PDB entry 5XEA | X-ray diffraction, 2.09 A resolution | chains B and C of the 3 polymer chains in the assembly

[Chain B (and C)]
Protein: Envelope glycoprotein
Source organism: Thogoto virus (isolate SiAr 126)
Notes: chain C of this document is another copy of the same molecule, construct and numbering; everything in this record applies to it too
UniProtKB: P28977 (ENV_THOGV); residues 18-483 here = UniProt positions 18-483
Sequence (466 residues; row label = number of the first residue in the row):
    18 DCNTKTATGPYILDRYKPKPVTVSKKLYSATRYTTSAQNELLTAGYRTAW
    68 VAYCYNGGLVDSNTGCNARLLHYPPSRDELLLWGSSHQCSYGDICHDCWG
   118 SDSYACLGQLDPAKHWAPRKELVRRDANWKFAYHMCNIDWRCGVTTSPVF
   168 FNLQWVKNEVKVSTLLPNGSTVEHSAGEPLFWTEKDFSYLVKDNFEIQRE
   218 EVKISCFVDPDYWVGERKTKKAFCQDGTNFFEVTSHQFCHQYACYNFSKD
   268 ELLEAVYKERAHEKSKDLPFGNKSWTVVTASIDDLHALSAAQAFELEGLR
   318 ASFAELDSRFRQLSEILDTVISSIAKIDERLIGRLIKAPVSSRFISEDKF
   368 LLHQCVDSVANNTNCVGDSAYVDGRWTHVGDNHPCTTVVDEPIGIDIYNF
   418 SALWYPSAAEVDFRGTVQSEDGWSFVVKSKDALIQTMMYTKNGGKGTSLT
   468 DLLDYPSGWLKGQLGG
Disordered / not traced: 233-236, 270-283, 373-404, 465-483 (chain C: 231-236, 267-282, 373-407, 462-483)
Cystine bridges: Cys71-Cys83, Cys106-Cys159, Cys123-Cys153, Cys223-Cys241, Cys256-Cys261
Covalent attachments: N-acetylglucosamine (NAG) linked to Asn185, Asn263, Asn416
Swiss-Prot annotation at these positions:
  - glycosylation (N-linked (GlcNAc...) asparagine): Asn185, Asn263, Asn289, Asn378, Asn416

[Chain B / chain C interface]
Cross-chain cystine bridges: Cys372(B)-Cys19(C)
Contacting residue pairs - 219 pairs, chain B then chain C:
  Pro27(B) - Pro409(C)
  Pro27(B) - Ile410(C)  hydrogen bond (backbone-backbone)
  Tyr28(B) - Pro409(C)
  Tyr28(B) - Ile410(C)
  Tyr28(B) - Ile412(C)  hydrophobic
  Ile29(B) - Pro409(C)  hydrophobic
  Ile29(B) - Ile410(C)  hydrogen bond (backbone-backbone)
  Ile29(B) - Gly411(C)
  Ile29(B) - Ile412(C)  hydrogen bond (backbone-backbone)
  Leu30(B) - Ile412(C)
  Asp31(B) - Gly411(C)
  Asp31(B) - Ile412(C)  hydrogen bond (backbone-backbone)
  Asp31(B) - Asp413(C)
  Asp31(B) - Tyr415(C)
  Tyr33(B) - Phe417(C)  hydrophobic
  Val38(B) - Tyr422(C)  hydrophobic
  Trp67(B) - Tyr456(C)  hydrophobic
  Leu76(B) - Asn73(C)  hydrogen bond (backbone-side chain)
  Leu76(B) - Thr81(C)
  Val77(B) - Phe148(C)  hydrophobic
  Ser79(B) - Trp146(C)
  Thr81(B) - Gly460(C)
  Gly82(B) - Gly460(C)
  Gly82(B) - Gly461(C)
  Cys83(B) - Asn459(C)
  Cys83(B) - Gly460(C)
  Cys83(B) - Gly461(C)  hydrogen bond (backbone-backbone)
  Ala85(B) - Tyr456(C)
  Arg86(B) - Tyr456(C)
  Leu87(B) - Met455(C)  hydrophobic
  Leu87(B) - Tyr456(C)  hydrogen bond (backbone-side chain)
  Arg141(B) - Met455(C)  hydrogen bond (side chain-backbone)
  Arg141(B) - Tyr456(C)
  Tyr229(B) - Ser424(C)
  Tyr229(B) - Ala425(C)  hydrogen bond (side chain-backbone)
  Tyr229(B) - Glu427(C)
  Lys238(B) - Glu427(C)  salt bridge
  Phe240(B) - Ala425(C)  hydrophobic
  Glu249(B) - Glu427(C)
  Leu285(B) - Asn56(C)
  Leu285(B) - Pro165(C)  hydrophobic
  Pro286(B) - Asn56(C)
  Pro286(B) - Pro165(C)
  Pro286(B) - Glu437(C)
  Pro286(B) - Asp438(C)  hydrogen bond (backbone-backbone)
  Phe287(B) - Arg431(C)
  Phe287(B) - Ser436(C)
  Phe287(B) - Glu437(C)
  Phe287(B) - Asp438(C)
  Gly288(B) - Asp438(C)  hydrogen bond (backbone-side chain)
  Lys290(B) - Asp438(C)  salt bridge
  Thr296(B) - Thr296(C)
  Thr296(B) - Gly432(C)
  Thr296(B) - Thr433(C)  hydrogen bond (backbone-backbone)
  Thr296(B) - Ser436(C)  hydrogen bond (backbone-side chain)
  Ala297(B) - Thr296(C)
  Ala297(B) - Ala297(C)  hydrogen bond (backbone-backbone)
  Ser298(B) - Trp292(C)
  Ser298(B) - Thr293(C)
  Ser298(B) - Val295(C)
  Ser298(B) - Ala297(C)
  Ser298(B) - Thr433(C)
  Ile299(B) - Trp292(C)  hydrophobic
  Ile299(B) - Val295(C)  hydrogen bond (backbone-backbone)
  Ile299(B) - Ala297(C)  hydrophobic
  Ile299(B) - Asp301(C)
  Asp300(B) - Gln258(C)  hydrogen bond
  Asp300(B) - Trp292(C)  hydrogen bond (backbone-backbone)
  Asp300(B) - Thr293(C)
  Asp300(B) - Arg431(C)  salt bridge
  Asp301(B) - Phe430(C)
  Asp301(B) - Arg431(C)  hydrogen bond (side chain-backbone)
  Asp301(B) - Gly432(C)  hydrogen bond (side chain-backbone)
  Leu302(B) - Ala297(C)  hydrophobic
  Leu302(B) - Asp301(C)
  Leu302(B) - Leu302(C)  hydrophobic
  His303(B) - Lys283(C)  hydrogen bond
  His303(B) - Trp292(C)
  Ala304(B) - Gln258(C)
  Ala304(B) - Val428(C)  hydrophobic
  Leu305(B) - Leu305(C)  hydrophobic
  Leu305(B) - Phe430(C)  hydrophobic
  Ala307(B) - Phe247(C)
  Ala308(B) - Phe247(C)  hydrophobic
  Ala308(B) - Ala426(C)  hydrophobic
  Ala308(B) - Val428(C)  hydrophobic
  Gln309(B) - Leu305(C)
  Gln309(B) - Gln309(C)
  Ala310(B) - Phe240(C)  hydrophobic
  Phe311(B) - Ser222(C)
  Phe311(B) - Phe224(C)  hydrophobic
  Phe311(B) - Phe240(C)
  Phe311(B) - Cys241(C)
  Phe311(B) - Gln242(C)
  Phe311(B) - Phe247(C)  hydrophobic
  Phe311(B) - Trp421(C)  hydrophobic
  Glu312(B) - Phe247(C)
  Glu312(B) - Trp421(C)
  Glu312(B) - Pro423(C)
  Glu312(B) - Ser424(C)  hydrogen bond (side chain-backbone)
  Leu313(B) - Glu312(C)
  Glu314(B) - Asp226(C)
  Glu314(B) - Tyr229(C)
  Glu314(B) - Phe240(C)
  Gly315(B) - Phe224(C)
  Gly315(B) - Trp421(C)
  Leu316(B) - Leu316(C)  hydrophobic
  Leu316(B) - Trp421(C)
  Arg317(B) - Val38(C)
  Arg317(B) - Val40(C)
  Arg317(B) - Asp226(C)  salt bridge
  Ala318(B) - Val40(C)
  Ala318(B) - Phe224(C)  hydrophobic
  Ser319(B) - Leu420(C)
  Ser319(B) - Trp421(C)  hydrogen bond (side chain-backbone)
  Phe320(B) - Leu316(C)  hydrophobic
  Phe320(B) - Ser319(C)
  Phe320(B) - Phe320(C)  hydrophobic
  Glu322(B) - Phe417(C)
  Glu322(B) - Ser418(C)  hydrogen bond (side chain-backbone)
  Glu322(B) - Leu420(C)
  Leu323(B) - Leu323(C)  hydrophobic
  Asp324(B) - Tyr33(C)  hydrogen bond
  Asp324(B) - Pro35(C)
  Asp324(B) - Arg326(C)  salt bridge
  Arg326(B) - Phe417(C)
  Arg326(B) - Ser418(C)  hydrogen bond (side chain-backbone)
  Arg326(B) - Leu420(C)
  Phe327(B) - Tyr33(C)
  Phe327(B) - Leu323(C)  hydrophobic
  Phe327(B) - Arg326(C)
  Phe327(B) - Phe327(C)  hydrophobic
  Phe327(B) - Leu330(C)  hydrophobic
  Arg328(B) - Tyr33(C)
  Arg328(B) - Lys34(C)
  Arg328(B) - Pro35(C)
  Gln329(B) - Ile414(C)  hydrogen bond (side chain-backbone)
  Gln329(B) - Tyr415(C)
  Ser331(B) - Arg32(C)
  Ser331(B) - Tyr33(C)  hydrogen bond (side chain-backbone)
  Glu332(B) - Arg32(C)
  Ile333(B) - Ile414(C)
  Ile333(B) - Tyr415(C)  hydrophobic
  Leu334(B) - Leu330(C)  hydrophobic
  Asp335(B) - Leu30(C)
  Asp335(B) - Asp31(C)
  Asp335(B) - Arg32(C)  salt bridge
  Thr336(B) - Arg32(C)
  Ile338(B) - Leu30(C)  hydrophobic
  Ile338(B) - Val337(C)  hydrophobic
  Ile341(B) - Val337(C)  hydrophobic
  Ile341(B) - Ser340(C)
  Ile341(B) - Ile341(C)  hydrophobic
  Ile344(B) - Ile344(C)  hydrophobic
  Asp345(B) - Ser340(C)  hydrogen bond
  Leu348(B) - Thr336(C)
  Leu348(B) - Ser340(C)
  Arg351(B) - Thr336(C)  hydrogen bond (side chain-backbone)
  Arg351(B) - Ser339(C)
  Arg351(B) - Ser340(C)
  Arg351(B) - Glu364(C)  salt bridge
  Arg351(B) - Asp365(C)  salt bridge
  Leu352(B) - Ile333(C)
  Leu352(B) - Thr336(C)
  Ile362(B) - Pro27(C)  hydrophobic
  Asp365(B) - Tyr28(C)
  Asp365(B) - Ile29(C)
  Lys366(B) - Tyr28(C)
  Phe367(B) - Pro27(C)
  Phe367(B) - Tyr28(C)  hydrogen bond (backbone-backbone)
  Phe367(B) - Ile29(C)  hydrophobic
  Leu368(B) - Thr25(C)
  Leu368(B) - Gly26(C)
  Leu368(B) - Pro27(C)
  Leu369(B) - Thr23(C)
  Leu369(B) - Ala24(C)
  Leu369(B) - Thr25(C)  hydrogen bond (backbone-backbone)
  Leu369(B) - Tyr28(C)  hydrophobic
  His370(B) - Lys22(C)
  His370(B) - Thr23(C)
  His370(B) - Ala24(C)
  Gln371(B) - Lys22(C)
  Gln371(B) - Thr23(C)  hydrogen bond (backbone-backbone)
  Cys372(B) - Cys19(C)  disulfide
  Cys372(B) - Thr21(C)  hydrogen bond (side chain-backbone)
  Pro409(B) - Lys366(C)
  Ile412(B) - Ile353(C)  hydrophobic
  Ile412(B) - Leu369(C)  hydrophobic
  Ile414(B) - Ile338(C)  hydrophobic
  Ile414(B) - Ile353(C)  hydrophobic
  Tyr415(B) - Ser331(C)  hydrogen bond (side chain-backbone)
  Tyr415(B) - Leu334(C)
  Tyr415(B) - Asp335(C)  hydrogen bond
  Phe417(B) - Phe327(C)  hydrophobic
  Leu420(B) - Asp324(C)
  Trp421(B) - Phe320(C)
  Tyr422(B) - Arg317(C)
  Tyr422(B) - Phe320(C)  hydrogen bond (side chain-backbone)
  Tyr422(B) - Ala321(C)
  Tyr422(B) - Asp324(C)  hydrogen bond
  Pro423(B) - Leu313(C)
  Pro423(B) - Leu316(C)  hydrophobic
  Pro423(B) - Arg317(C)  hydrogen bond (backbone-side chain)
  Pro423(B) - Phe320(C)
  Ser424(B) - Leu313(C)
  Ser424(B) - Glu314(C)
  Ser424(B) - Arg317(C)
  Ala425(B) - Ala310(C)  hydrophobic
  Ala425(B) - Glu314(C)  hydrogen bond (backbone-side chain)
  Ala426(B) - Ser306(C)
  Phe430(B) - Ile299(C)  hydrophobic
  Phe430(B) - Leu302(C)  hydrophobic
  Phe430(B) - His303(C)
  Gly432(B) - Ile299(C)
  Lys447(B) - Gln452(C)
  Ile451(B) - Ile451(C)  hydrophobic
  Ile451(B) - Met455(C)  hydrophobic
  Met454(B) - Met455(C)  hydrophobic
  Met454(B) - Tyr456(C)  hydrophobic
Also at the interface, not in a pair above, chain B (102 interface residues in all): Val295, Ser306, Ala321, Leu330, Leu450
Also at the interface, not in a pair above, chain C (117 interface residues in all): Gly75, Leu76, Phe248, His257, Ala308, Phe367, Ala419, Asp448, Thr457

[Summary]
Chain B and chain C form an interface of 102 and 117 residues respectively; the contacts include 1 disulfide
bond, 39 hydrogen bonds and 8 salt bridges. Among the polar pairs are Lys238(B)-Glu427(C), Lys290(B)-Asp438(C)
and Asp300(B)-Arg431(C). Covalently linked N-acetylglucosamine: at Asn185(B), Asn263(B) and Asn416(B).
Both chains are Envelope glycoprotein (Thogoto virus (isolate SiAr 126)). Entry 5XEA (Structure of Thogoto
virus envelope glycoprotein) was determined by X-ray diffraction, deposited together with 5XEB.
